PDB entry 6DDS | X-ray diffraction, 1.72 A resolution | chain A

Chain A:
Name: Dihydrofolate reductase
Organism: Mycobacterium tuberculosis (strain ATCC 25618 / H37Rv)
Notes: EC 1.5.1.3
UniProt: P9WNX1 (DYR_MYCTU); residues 1-159 here correspond to UniProt positions 3-161 (UniProt number = residue number + 2)
Chain sequence (159 residues; numbered 1 to 159; the number before each row is that of its first residue):
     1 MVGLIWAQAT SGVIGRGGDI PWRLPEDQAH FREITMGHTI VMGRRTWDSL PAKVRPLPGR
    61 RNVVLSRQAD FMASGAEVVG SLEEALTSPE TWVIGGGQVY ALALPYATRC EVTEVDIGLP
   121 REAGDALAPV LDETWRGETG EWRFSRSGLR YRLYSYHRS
Small-molecule neighbours:
  - NADPH (NDP; NADPH dihydro-nicotinamide-adenine-dinucleotide phosphate): Trp6, Ala7, Ile14, Gly15, Arg16, Gly18, Asp19, Ile20, Trp22, Gly43, Arg44, Arg45, Thr46, Leu65, Ser66, Arg67, Gln68, Gly80, Ile94, Gly95, Gly96, Gly97, Gln98, Val99, Tyr100, Leu102, Ala126
  - ucp1175 (U75; 4-[3-[3-[2,4-bis(azanyl)-6-ethyl-pyrimidin-5-yl]prop-2-ynyl]-5-methoxy-phenyl]benzoic acid): Ile5, Trp6, Ala7, Ile20, Asp27, Gln28, Phe31, Arg32, Thr46, Ser49, Leu50, Pro51, Val54, Leu57, Arg60, Ile94, Tyr100, Thr113
UniProt features mapped onto this chain:
  - binding site (substrate): Ile5 to Ala7, Asp27, Arg32, Arg60, Tyr100, Thr113
  - binding site (NADP(+)): Trp6, Ala7, Ile14 to Asp19, Gly43 to Thr46, Leu65 to Gln68, Gly80, Ile94 to Val99
Reported in the primary citation:
  - binding site for ucp1175: Ile5, Asp27, Gln28, His30, Phe31, Leu50, Pro51, Leu57, Arg60, Ile94, Tyr100

In short:
Bound to chain A: NADPH and ucp1175. From UniProt: 8 substrate-binding residues and 23 NADP+-binding residues.
From the paper: a binding site for ucp1175 at Ile5, Asp27 and Gln28 among others.
Chain A is Dihydrofolate reductase (Mycobacterium tuberculosis (strain ATCC 25618 / H37Rv)); the structure,
Mycobacterium tuberculosis Dihydrofolate Reductase complexed with beta-NADPH and
4-[3-[3-[2,4-bis(azanyl)-6-ethyl-pyrimidin-5-yl]prop-2-ynyl]-5-methoxy-phenyl]benzoic acid, was determined by
X-ray diffraction (same publication as 6DDP, 6DDW, 6DE4 and 6DE5).
